Entry 7MD2 (electron microscopy, 3.10 A resolution); this record covers chains C and D of the 8 polymer chains in the assembly.

== Chain C ==
Molecule: ATP synthase subunit alpha
Source organism: Saccharomyces cerevisiae
UniProt: A0A6A5Q4L9 (A0A6A5Q4L9_YEASX); residues 1-510 here correspond to UniProt positions 36-545 (UniProt number = residue number + 35)
Amino-acid sequence (510 residues; row label = number of the first residue in the row):
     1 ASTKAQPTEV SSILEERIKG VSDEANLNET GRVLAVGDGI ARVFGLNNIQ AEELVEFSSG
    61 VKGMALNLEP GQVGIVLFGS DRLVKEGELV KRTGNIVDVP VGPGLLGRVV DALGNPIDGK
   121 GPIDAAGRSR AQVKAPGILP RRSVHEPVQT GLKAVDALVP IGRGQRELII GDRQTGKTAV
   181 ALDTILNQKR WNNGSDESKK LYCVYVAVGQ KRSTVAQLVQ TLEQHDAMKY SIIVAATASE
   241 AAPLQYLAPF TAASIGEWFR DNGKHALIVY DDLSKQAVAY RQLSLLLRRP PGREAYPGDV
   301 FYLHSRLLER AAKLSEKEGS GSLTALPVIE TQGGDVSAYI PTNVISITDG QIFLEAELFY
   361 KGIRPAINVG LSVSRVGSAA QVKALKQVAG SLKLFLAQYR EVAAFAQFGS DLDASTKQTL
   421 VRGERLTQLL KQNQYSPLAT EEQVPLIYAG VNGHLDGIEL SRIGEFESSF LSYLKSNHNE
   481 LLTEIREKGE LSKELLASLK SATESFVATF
Disordered / not traced: 1-25
Ion coordination: Mg2+: Thr178 (together with ATP)
Small-molecule neighbours:
  - ATP (adenosine-5'-triphosphate): Arg173, Gln174, Thr175, Gly176, Lys177, Thr178, Ala179, Phe359, Arg364, Pro365, Gln432, Asn433, Gln434
  - Ammocidin A (ZHD; (3E,5Z,7E,9R,10S,11E,13E,15E,17R,18S,20S)-20-[(1R)-1-[(2S,3R,4R,5S,6R)-5-[(2S,4S,5S,6R)-5-[(2S,4R,5R,6R)-4,6-dimethyl-4,5-bis(oxidanyl)oxan-2-yl]oxy-6-methyl-4-oxidanyl-oxan-2-yl]oxy-3-methoxy-6-(3-methoxypropyl)-5-methyl-2,4-bis(oxidanyl)oxan-2-yl]ethyl]-5,18-dimethoxy-3,7,9,11,13,15-hexamethyl-10-[(2R,3S,4R,5R,6S)-6-methyl-3,4,5-tris(oxidanyl)oxan-2-yl]oxy-17-oxidanyl-1-oxacycloicosa-3,5,7,11,13,15-hexaen-2-one): Ala404, Phe405, Phe408, Asp411, Leu412

== Chain D ==
Molecule: ATP synthase subunit beta
Source organism: Saccharomyces cerevisiae
Notes: EC 7.1.2.2
UniProt: A0A6A5PX46 (A0A6A5PX46_YEASX); residues 1-478 here correspond to UniProt positions 34-511 (UniProt number = residue number + 33)
Amino-acid sequence (478 residues; numbered 1 to 478; the number before each row is that of its first residue):
     1 ASAAQSTPIT GKVTAVIGAI VDVHFEQSEL PAILNALEIK TPQGKLVLEV AQHLGENTVR
    61 TIAMDGTEGL VRGEKVLDTG GPISVPVGRE TLGRIINVIG EPIDERGPIK SKLRKPIHAD
   121 PPSFAEQSTS AEILETGIKV VDLLAPYARG GKIGLFGGAG VGKTVFIQEL INNIAKAHGG
   181 FSVFTGVGER TREGNDLYRE MKETGVINLE GESKVALVFG QMNEPPGARA RVALTGLTIA
   241 EYFRDEEGQD VLLFIDNIFR FTQAGSEVSA LLGRIPSAVG YQPTLATDMG LLQERITTTK
   301 KGSVTSVQAV YVPADDLTDP APATTFAHLD ATTVLSRGIS ELGIYPAVDP LDSKSRLLDA
   361 AVVGQEHYDV ASKVQETLQT YKSLQDIIAI LGMDELSEQD KLTVERARKI QRFLSQPFAV
   421 AEVFTGIPGK LVRLKDTVAS FKAVLEGKYD NIPEHAFYMV GGIEDVVAKA EKLAAEAN
Disordered / not traced: 1-7, 477-478
Small-molecule neighbours: Ammocidin A (ZHD; (3E,5Z,7E,9R,10S,11E,13E,15E,17R,18S,20S)-20-[(1R)-1-[(2S,3R,4R,5S,6R)-5-[(2S,4S,5S,6R)-5-[(2S,4R,5R,6R)-4,6-dimethyl-4,5-bis(oxidanyl)oxan-2-yl]oxy-6-methyl-4-oxidanyl-oxan-2-yl]oxy-3-methoxy-6-(3-methoxypropyl)-5-methyl-2,4-bis(oxidanyl)oxan-2-yl]ethyl]-5,18-dimethoxy-3,7,9,11,13,15-hexamethyl-10-[(2R,3S,4R,5R,6S)-6-methyl-3,4,5-tris(oxidanyl)oxan-2-yl]oxy-17-oxidanyl-1-oxacycloicosa-3,5,7,11,13,15-hexaen-2-one): Leu384, Asp386, Ile387, Ile390, Leu391, Glu395, Leu396, Ser397, Asp400
What the authors report for this chain:
  - binding site for Ammocidin A: Asp386, Ile387
  - mutagenesis - I390R: abolished binding to apoptolidin A and ammocidin A

== Chain C / chain D interface ==
Contacting residue pairs (83):
  Gly45(C) with Arg72(D), hydrogen bond (backbone-side chain)
  Leu46(C) with Arg72(D), hydrogen bond (backbone-side chain)
  Asn47(C) with Arg72(D)
  Asn48(C) with Val71(D)
  Ile49(C) with Leu70(D); Val71(D)
  Gln50(C) with Gly69(D); Leu70(D); Val71(D)
  Ala51(C) with Gly69(D); Leu70(D), hydrogen bond (backbone-backbone)
  Glu52(C) with Glu68(D)
  Leu66(C) with Val16(D)
  Leu68(C) with Ala15(D); Val16(D), hydrogen bond (backbone-backbone); Leu70(D); Arg72(D)
  Glu69(C) with Thr14(D); Arg72(D), hydrogen bond (backbone-side chain)
  Pro70(C) with Thr14(D); Arg72(D)
  Gly71(C) with Arg72(D)
  Gln72(C) with Arg72(D)
  Val73(C) with Arg72(D)
  Lys134(C) with Asp65(D), salt bridge
  Gly137(C) with Thr191(D); Gln221(D)
  Ile138(C) with Thr191(D); Gly194(D); Asn195(D); Gln221(D)
  Leu139(C) with Asp104(D); Glu105(D)
  Arg141(C) with Thr191(D); Asn195(D)
  Ser143(C) with Asp196(D)
  Val144(C) with Arg192(D)
  Arg166(C) with Arg190(D)
  Arg289(C) with Ile17(D)
  Pro290(C) with Ala270(D)
  Arg293(C) with Val279(D), hydrogen bond (side chain-backbone)
  Gly298(C) with Glu267(D)
  Asp299(C) with Glu267(D)
  Phe301(C) with Met222(D), hydrophobic; Arg229(D); Arg260(D); Gln263(D); Glu267(D)
  Tyr302(C) with Asn223(D); Pro225(D), hydrophobic; Glu267(D)
  Ser305(C) with Met222(D), hydrogen bond (side chain-backbone)
  Glu309(C) with Thr191(D), hydrogen bond; Met222(D); Asn223(D), hydrogen bond (side chain-backbone)
  Thr342(C) with Tyr311(D); Pro313(D)
  Asn343(C) with Gln263(D), hydrogen bond
  Ile345(C) with Arg190(D); Tyr311(D)
  Ser346(C) with Arg190(D), hydrogen bond (backbone-side chain); Arg260(D), hydrogen bond (backbone-side chain)
  Ile347(C) with Arg190(D); Met222(D)
  Thr348(C) with Arg190(D), hydrogen bond (backbone-side chain)
  Asp349(C) with Arg190(D), salt bridge; Arg192(D), salt bridge
  Arg375(C) with Ala159(D); Arg190(D)
  Val376(C) with Arg192(D)
  Lys393(C) with Glu341(D)
  Leu394(C) with Glu341(D)
  Ala397(C) with Glu341(D)
  Arg400(C) with Glu341(D), salt bridge
  Phe405(C) with Asp386(D); Ala389(D), hydrophobic; Ile390(D), hydrophobic
  Asp411(C) with Ile390(D)
  Leu412(C) with Ile390(D)
  Asp413(C) with Ala389(D), hydrogen bond (backbone-backbone); Ile390(D), hydrogen bond (backbone-backbone); Leu391(D)
  Thr416(C) with Ala389(D), hydrogen bond (side chain-backbone)
Other interface residues (no listed pair), chain C (59 interface residues in all): Asn67, Pro136, Arg142, Gly164, Pro291, Arg306, Val336, Ser337, Glu401
Other interface residues (no listed pair), chain D (53 interface residues in all): Gly18, Gly66, Thr67, Gly158, Glu193, Tyr198, Arg199, Phe219, Glu224, Pro226, Pro276, Tyr281, Ala314, Leu342, Gln385, Ile388, Gly392

== Summary ==
59 residues of chain C face 53 of chain D across their interface, with 16 hydrogen bonds and 4 salt bridges.
Among the polar pairs are Lys134(C)-Asp65(D), Asp349(C)-Arg190(D) and Asp349(C)-Arg192(D). From the paper: a
binding site for Ammocidin A at Asp386(D) and Ile387(D); I390R of chain D abolishes binding to apoptolidin A
and ammocidin A.
Here chain C is ATP synthase subunit alpha and chain D is ATP synthase subunit beta, both from Saccharomyces
cerevisiae. Entry 7MD2 (The F1 region of ammocidin-bound Saccharomyces cerevisiae ATP synthase) was determined
by electron microscopy (same publication as 7MD3).
